9E1W - chains C and I of the 11 polymer chains in the assembly; structure by electron microscopy, 3.20 A resolution.

== Chain C ==
Molecule: Histone H2A type 1
Organism: Xenopus laevis
Reference sequence: P06897 (H2A1_XENLA); residues 0-129 here correspond to UniProt positions 1-130 (UniProt number = residue number + 1)
Chain sequence (130 residues; numbered 0 to 129; the number before each row is that of its first residue; numbering starts at 0):
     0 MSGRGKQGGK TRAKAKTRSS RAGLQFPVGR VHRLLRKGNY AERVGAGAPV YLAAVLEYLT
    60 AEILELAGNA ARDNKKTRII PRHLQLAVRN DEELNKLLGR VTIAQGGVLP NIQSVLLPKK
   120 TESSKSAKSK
Not modelled in the structure: 0-9, 119-129
Differences from the reference sequence: conflict Arg99 (Gly100 in P06897), Ser123 (Ala124 in P06897)
Swiss-Prot annotation at these positions:
  - modified residue: Ser1 (N-acetylserine), Lys5 (N6-(2-hydroxyisobutyryl)lysine), Lys9 (N6-(2-hydroxyisobutyryl)lysine), Lys36 (N6-(2-hydroxyisobutyryl)lysine), Lys74 (N6-(2-hydroxyisobutyryl)lysine), Lys75 (N6-(2-hydroxyisobutyryl)lysine), Lys95 (N6-(2-hydroxyisobutyryl)lysine), Gln104 (N5-methylglutamine), Lys118 (N6-(2-hydroxyisobutyryl)lysine)
  - cross-link (Glycyl lysine isopeptide (Lys-Gly)): Lys13 (interchain with G-Cter in ubiquitin), Lys15 (interchain with G-Cter in ubiquitin), Lys119 (interchain with G-Cter in ubiquitin)

== Chain I ==
Molecule: 151-nt DNA strand
Organism: Homo sapiens
Sequence (151 nucleotides; row label = number of the first residue in the row; numbers below 1 keep their minus sign (DC-74 is residue -74)):
   -74 CACAGGATGT ATATATCTGA CACGTGCCTG GAGACTAGGG AGTAATCCCC TTGGCGGTTA
   -14 AAACGCGGGG GACAGCGCGT ACGTGCGTTT AAGCGGTGCT AGAGCTGTCT ACGACCAATT
    46 GAGCGGCCTC GGCACCGGGA TTCTCCAGGG C

== How chain C and chain I interact ==
Pairs across the interface (12; chain C residue first):
  Arg11(C) - DT45(I)  sugar contact
  Arg29(C) - DG50(I)  salt bridge to the phosphate
  Glu41(C) - DC40(I)  phosphate contact
  Arg42(C) - DA39(I)  hydrogen bond to the sugar
  Arg42(C) - DC40(I)  phosphate contact
  Val43(C) - DA39(I)  sugar contact
  Val43(C) - DC40(I)  hydrogen bond to the phosphate
  Gly44(C) - DA39(I)  phosphate contact
  Ala45(C) - DA39(I)  phosphate contact
  Lys75(C) - DA59(I)  phosphate contact
  Thr76(C) - DA59(I)  hydrogen bond to the phosphate
  Arg77(C) - DA59(I)  hydrogen bond to the phosphate
Other interface residues (no listed pair), chain C (11 interface residues in all): His31
Other interface residues (no listed pair), chain I (9 interface residues in all): DT44, DC49, DC58, DC60

== Overview ==
11 residues of chain C and 9 residues of chain I are in contact, with 4 hydrogen bonds and 1 salt bridge.
Polar pairs include Arg42(C)-DA39(I), Val43(C)-DC40(I) and Thr76(C)-DA59(I).
Chain C is Histone H2A type 1 (Xenopus laevis) and chain I is a 151-nt DNA strand (Homo sapiens); the
structure, Snf2h bound nucleosome complex - ClassC3, was determined by electron microscopy (same publication
as 9E1L, 9E1M, 9E1N, 9E1O, 9E1P, 9E1Q and 4 further entries).
